9MRK - chains D and G of the 8 polymer chains in the assembly; structure by electron microscopy, 3.62 A resolution.

Chain D:
Name: Isoform Flip of Glutamate receptor 2
Source organism: Rattus norvegicus
UniProt: P19491 (GRIA2_RAT), isoform P19491-2; residues 391-820 here correspond to UniProt positions 412-841 (UniProt number = residue number + 21)
Sequence (415 residues; each row starts with the number of its first residue; note: 15 numbers in that range are skipped by the numbering (no residue carries them; nothing is unmodelled there)):
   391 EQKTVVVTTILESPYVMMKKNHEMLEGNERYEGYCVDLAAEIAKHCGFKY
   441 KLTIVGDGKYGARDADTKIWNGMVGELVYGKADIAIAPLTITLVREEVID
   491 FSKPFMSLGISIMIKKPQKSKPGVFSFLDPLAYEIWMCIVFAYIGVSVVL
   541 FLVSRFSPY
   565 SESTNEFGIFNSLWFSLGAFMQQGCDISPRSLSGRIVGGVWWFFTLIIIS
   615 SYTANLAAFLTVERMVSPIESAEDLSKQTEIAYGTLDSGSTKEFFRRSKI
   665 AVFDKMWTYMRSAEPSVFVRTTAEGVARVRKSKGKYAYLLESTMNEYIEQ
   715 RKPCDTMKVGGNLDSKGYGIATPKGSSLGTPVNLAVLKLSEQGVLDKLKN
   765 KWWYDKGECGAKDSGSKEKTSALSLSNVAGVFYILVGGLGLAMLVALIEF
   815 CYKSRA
Not modelled in the structure: 820
Construct notes: conflict Gln392 (Asn413 in P19491)
Disulfides: Cys718-Cys773
Residues lining bound ligands: glutamic acid (GLU): Tyr450, Pro478, Leu479, Thr480, Arg485, Leu650, Gly653, Ser654, Thr655, Glu705, Tyr732
UniProt features mapped onto this chain:
  - binding site (L-glutamate): Pro478, Thr480, Arg485, Ser654, Thr655, Glu705
  - site: Arg453 (Interaction with the cone snail toxin Con-ikot-ikot), Ile633 (Crucial to convey clamshell closure to channel opening), Arg660 (Interaction with the cone snail toxin Con-ikot-ikot), Lys752 (Interaction with the cone snail toxin Con-ikot-ikot)
  - modified residue (Phosphoserine): Ser662, Ser696
  - lipidation (S-palmitoyl cysteine): Cys589, Cys815

Chain G:
Name: TARPgamma2
Source organism: Mus musculus
Sequence (172 residues; row label = number of the first residue in the row; note: 33 numbers in that range are skipped by the numbering (no residue carries them; nothing is unmodelled there)):
     5 RGVQMLLTTVGAFAAFSLMTIAVGTDYWLYSRGVCK
    55 EVMTHSGLWRTCCLEGNFKGLCKQIDHF
    93 AEYFLRAVRASSIFPILSVILLFMGGLCIAASEFYKTRHNIILSAGIFFV
   143 SAGLSNIIGIIVYISANAG
   171 NSYSYGWSFYFGALSFIIAEMVGVLAVHMFIDRHKQLTG
Disulfides: Cys39-Cys67, Cys66-Cys76

How chain D and chain G interact:
Contacting residue pairs (6; chain D residue first):
  Lys511(D) with Ala160(G)
  Leu789(D) with Ile156(G), hydrophobic
  Ser790(D) with Ser157(G), hydrogen bond; Ala160(G)
  Phe796(D) with Ile153(G), hydrophobic
  Val800(D) with Ile150(G), hydrophobic
Interface residues without a listed pair, chain D (9 interface residues in all): Tyr797, Leu803, Met807, Leu811
Interface residues without a listed pair, chain G (8 interface residues in all): Ile139, Val142, Leu146

In short:
The interface between chain D and chain G involves 9 residues on one side and 8 on the other; the contacts
include 1 hydrogen bond. The hydrogen-bonded pair is Ser790(D)-Ser157(G). Ligands of chain D: glutamic acid.
From UniProt: 6 L-glutamate-binding residues on chain D.
Chain D is Isoform Flip of Glutamate receptor 2 (Rattus norvegicus) and chain G is TARPgamma2 (Mus musculus);
the structure, Glutamate activated state of the GluA2-gamma2 complex prepared at 37 degrees C, was determined
by electron microscopy (same publication as 9DHP, 9DHQ, 9DHR, 9DHS, 9DHT, 9MRL, 9MRM and 9MRN).
